5ZJD - chains A and B of the 4 polymer chains in the assembly; structure by X-ray diffraction, 2.39 A resolution.

== Chain A (and B) ==
Name: L-lactate dehydrogenase A chain
From: Homo sapiens
Notes: EC 1.1.1.27; chain B of this document is another copy of the same molecule, construct and numbering; everything in this record applies to it too
Reference sequence: P00338 (LDHA_HUMAN); residues 1-331 here correspond to UniProt positions 2-332 (UniProt number = residue number + 1)
Chain sequence (337 residues; each row starts with the number of its first residue; numbers below 1 keep their minus sign (His-5 is residue -5)):
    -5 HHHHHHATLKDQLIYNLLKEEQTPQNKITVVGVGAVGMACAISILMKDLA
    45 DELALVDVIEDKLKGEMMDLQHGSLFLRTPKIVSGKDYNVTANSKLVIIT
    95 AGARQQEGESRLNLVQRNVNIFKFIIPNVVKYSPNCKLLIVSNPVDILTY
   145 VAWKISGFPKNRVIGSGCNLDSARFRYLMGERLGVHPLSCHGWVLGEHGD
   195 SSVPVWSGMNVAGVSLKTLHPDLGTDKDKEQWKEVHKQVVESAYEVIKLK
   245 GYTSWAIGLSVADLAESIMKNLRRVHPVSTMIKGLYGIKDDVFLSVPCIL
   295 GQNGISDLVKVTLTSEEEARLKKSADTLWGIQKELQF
Not modelled in the structure: -5 to 0
Sequence notes: expression tag (-5 to 0)
Small-molecule neighbours:
  - malonate ion (MLI): Gln99, Arg105, Asn137, Leu164, Arg168, His192, Ala237, Thr247
  - NADH (NAI; 1,4-dihydronicotinamide adenine dinucleotide): Gly26, Val27, Gly28, Ala29, Val30, Gly31, Asp51, Val52, Ile53, Lys56, Thr94, Ala95, Gly96, Ala97, Arg98, Gln99, Leu108, Asn112, Ile115, Ile119, Val135, Ser136, Asn137, Val139, Ser160, Leu164, His192, Tyr246, Thr247, Ile251
UniProt features mapped onto this chain:
  - active site: His192 (Proton acceptor)
  - binding site (NAD(+)): Arg98, Asn137
  - binding site (substrate): Arg105, Asn137, Arg168, Thr247
  - modified residue: Ala1 (N-acetylalanine), Lys4 (N6-acetyllysine), Tyr9 (Phosphotyrosine), Lys13 (N6-acetyllysine), Thr17 (Phosphothreonine), Lys56 (N6-acetyllysine), Lys80 (N6-acetyllysine), Lys117 (N6-acetyllysine), Lys125 (N6-acetyllysine), Lys223 (N6-acetyllysine), Lys231 (N6-acetyllysine), Tyr238 (Phosphotyrosine), Lys242 (N6-acetyllysine), Thr308 (Phosphothreonine), Ser309 (Phosphoserine), Lys317 (N6-acetyllysine), Thr321 (Phosphothreonine)
  - cross-link: Lys56 (Glycyl lysine isopeptide (Lys-Gly) (interchain with G-Cter in SUMO2))
What the authors report for this chain:
  - binding site for NADH: Ala29, Val30, Asp51, Lys56, Ala97, Arg98, Asn112, Val135, Asn137, Ser160, His192
  - binding site for malonate ion: Asn137, His192
  - conformationally variable residues: Glu15 to Gln16

== How chain A and chain B interact ==
Residue-residue contacts - 107 pairs, chain A then chain B:
  Thr2(A) - Glu224(B)
  Leu3(A) - Leu210(B)  hydrophobic
  Leu3(A) - Leu213(B)  hydrophobic
  Leu3(A) - His214(B)
  Leu3(A) - Glu224(B)  hydrogen bond (backbone-side chain)
  Leu3(A) - Trp226(B)  hydrophobic
  Lys4(A) - Arg176(B)
  Lys4(A) - Leu177(B)
  Gln6(A) - Leu213(B)
  Leu7(A) - Leu177(B)  hydrophobic
  Leu7(A) - Val205(B)  hydrophobic
  Leu7(A) - Val208(B)  hydrophobic
  Leu7(A) - Leu213(B)
  Ile8(A) - Leu177(B)
  Met32(A) - Trp249(B)
  Ile36(A) - Trp249(B)  hydrophobic
  Ser37(A) - Met40(B)
  Met40(A) - Ser37(B)
  Met40(A) - Lys41(B)
  Met40(A) - Leu253(B)  hydrophobic
  Asp55(A) - Leu243(B)
  Lys56(A) - Leu243(B)
  Lys58(A) - Glu239(B)
  Lys58(A) - Leu243(B)
  Gly59(A) - Leu243(B)
  Gly59(A) - Lys244(B)
  Glu60(A) - Lys244(B)  salt bridge
  Glu60(A) - Trp249(B)  hydrogen bond
  Met62(A) - Glu239(B)
  Met62(A) - Val240(B)  hydrophobic
  Met62(A) - Leu243(B)  hydrophobic
  Asp63(A) - Lys244(B)  salt bridge
  Asp63(A) - Thr247(B)
  Asp63(A) - Ser248(B)  hydrogen bond (side chain-backbone)
  Asp63(A) - Trp249(B)  hydrogen bond (side chain-backbone)
  Asp63(A) - Ala250(B)  hydrogen bond (side chain-backbone)
  Gln65(A) - Tyr171(B)  hydrogen bond
  His66(A) - Arg168(B)  hydrogen bond
  His66(A) - Ser236(B)
  His66(A) - Val240(B)
  His66(A) - Ala250(B)
  Gly67(A) - Leu253(B)
  Ser68(A) - Tyr171(B)
  Leu69(A) - Ala167(B)  hydrophobic
  Leu69(A) - Arg170(B)
  Leu69(A) - Pro181(B)
  Leu69(A) - Leu182(B)
  Phe70(A) - Ala167(B)  hydrophobic
  Phe70(A) - Leu253(B)  hydrophobic
  Phe70(A) - Ser254(B)
  Phe70(A) - Asp257(B)
  Leu71(A) - His180(B)
  Leu71(A) - Leu253(B)  hydrophobic
  Ala167(A) - His66(B)
  Ala167(A) - Leu69(B)  hydrophobic
  Ala167(A) - Phe70(B)  hydrophobic
  Arg168(A) - His66(B)  hydrogen bond
  Arg170(A) - Leu69(B)
  Tyr171(A) - Gln65(B)  hydrogen bond
  Tyr171(A) - Ser68(B)
  Arg176(A) - Lys4(B)
  Leu177(A) - Lys4(B)
  Leu177(A) - Ile8(B)
  Val179(A) - Ile8(B)  hydrophobic
  His180(A) - Ser68(B)
  His180(A) - Leu71(B)
  Pro181(A) - Leu69(B)
  Leu182(A) - Leu69(B)
  Leu182(A) - Arg72(B)
  Val205(A) - Leu7(B)  hydrophobic
  Val208(A) - Leu7(B)  hydrophobic
  Leu210(A) - Leu3(B)  hydrophobic
  Leu213(A) - Leu3(B)  hydrophobic
  Leu213(A) - Gln6(B)  hydrogen bond (backbone-side chain)
  His214(A) - Leu3(B)
  Glu224(A) - Thr2(B)
  Glu224(A) - Leu3(B)  hydrogen bond (side chain-backbone)
  Trp226(A) - Leu3(B)  hydrophobic
  Ser236(A) - His66(B)
  Glu239(A) - Lys58(B)  salt bridge
  Glu239(A) - Met62(B)
  Val240(A) - Gly59(B)
  Val240(A) - His66(B)
  Leu243(A) - Asp55(B)
  Leu243(A) - Lys56(B)
  Leu243(A) - Lys58(B)
  Leu243(A) - Gly59(B)
  Leu243(A) - Met62(B)  hydrophobic
  Lys244(A) - Gly59(B)
  Lys244(A) - Glu60(B)  salt bridge
  Lys244(A) - Asp63(B)  salt bridge
  Thr247(A) - Asp63(B)
  Ser248(A) - Asp63(B)  hydrogen bond (backbone-side chain)
  Trp249(A) - Met32(B)  hydrophobic
  Trp249(A) - Ile36(B)  hydrophobic
  Trp249(A) - Glu60(B)  hydrogen bond
  Trp249(A) - Asp63(B)  hydrogen bond (backbone-side chain)
  Trp249(A) - Leu64(B)  hydrophobic
  Trp249(A) - Trp249(B)  hydrophobic
  Ala250(A) - Asp63(B)  hydrogen bond (backbone-side chain)
  Ala250(A) - His66(B)
  Ala250(A) - Gly67(B)
  Leu253(A) - Met40(B)  hydrophobic
  Leu253(A) - Phe70(B)  hydrophobic
  Leu253(A) - Leu71(B)  hydrophobic
  Ser254(A) - Phe70(B)
  Asp257(A) - Phe70(B)
Other interface residues (no listed pair), chain A (58 interface residues in all): Leu64, Arg72, Pro74, Asn163, Tyr246
Other interface residues (no listed pair), chain B (60 interface residues in all): Pro74, Asn163, Val179, Lys242, Tyr246

== Overview ==
58 residues of chain A and 60 residues of chain B are in contact, with 15 hydrogen bonds and 5 salt bridges.
Polar pairs include Glu60(A)-Lys244(B), Asp63(A)-Lys244(B) and Glu239(A)-Lys58(B). From the paper: a binding
site for NADH at Ala29(A), Val30(A) and Asp51(A) among others; a binding site for malonate ion at Asn137(A)
and His192(A).
Chain A and chain B are both L-lactate dehydrogenase A chain (Homo sapiens); the structure, Lactate
dehydrogenase with NADH and MLA, was determined by X-ray diffraction together with 5ZJE and 5ZJF from the same
study.
